PDB entry 2Z3F | X-ray diffraction, 2.70 A resolution | chains D and H of the 19 polymer chains in the assembly

Chain D (and H):
Name: Histone chaperone cia1
Source organism: Schizosaccharomyces pombe
Notes: fragment: Cia1/Asf1 N-terminal domain, residues 1-162; chain H of this document is another copy of the same molecule, construct and numbering; everything in this record applies to it too
UniProtKB: O74515 (ASF1_SCHPO); residue numbers follow UniProt; this construct covers 1-161
Sequence (161 residues; numbered 1 to 161; the number before each row is that of its first residue):
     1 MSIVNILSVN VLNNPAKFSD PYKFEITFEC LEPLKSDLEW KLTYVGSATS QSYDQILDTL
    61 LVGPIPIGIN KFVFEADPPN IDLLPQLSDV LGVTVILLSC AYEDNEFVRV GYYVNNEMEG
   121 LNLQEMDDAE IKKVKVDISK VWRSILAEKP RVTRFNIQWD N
Disordered / not traced: 1

Interface between chain D and chain H:
Residue-residue contacts (22; chain D residue first):
  Ser52(D) - Ala129(H)
  Tyr53(D) - Asp128(H)
  Tyr53(D) - Ala129(H)  hydrophobic
  Ile81(D) - Gln86(H)  hydrogen bond (backbone-side chain)
  Asp82(D) - Gln86(H)  hydrogen bond (backbone-side chain)
  Asp82(D) - Lys132(H)
  Leu83(D) - Lys132(H)
  Leu83(D) - Lys133(H)
  Leu84(D) - Gln86(H)  hydrogen bond (backbone-side chain)
  Leu84(D) - Lys132(H)  hydrogen bond (backbone-side chain)
  Pro85(D) - Lys132(H)  hydrogen bond (backbone-side chain)
  Gln86(D) - Thr49(H)
  Leu87(D) - Tyr53(H)
  Leu87(D) - Pro85(H)
  Lys132(D) - Thr49(H)  hydrogen bond (backbone-side chain)
  Lys133(D) - Thr49(H)
  Lys133(D) - Ser50(H)  hydrogen bond (backbone-side chain)
  Lys133(D) - Ser52(H)
  Val134(D) - Tyr53(H)
  Lys135(D) - Ser52(H)
  Lys135(D) - Tyr53(H)
  Val136(D) - Tyr53(H)  hydrogen bond (backbone-side chain)
Also at the interface, not in a pair above, chain H (13 interface residues in all): Gln51, Leu87, Glu130

Summary:
14 residues of chain D face 13 of chain H across their interface; the contacts include 8 hydrogen bonds. Polar
pairs include Ile81(D)-Gln86(H), Asp82(D)-Gln86(H) and Leu84(D)-Gln86(H).
Chain D and chain H are both Histone chaperone cia1 (Schizosaccharomyces pombe); the structure, Crystal
structure of spCia1/Asf1 complexed with Cac2 peptide, was determined by X-ray diffraction (same publication as
2Z34 and 2CU9).
